7LTH - chains A and D of the 4 polymer chains in the assembly; structure by X-ray diffraction, 2.10 A resolution.

Chain A:
Protein: TP-methylase family protein
Organism: Shewanella oneidensis
Reference sequence: Q8EGW3 (Q8EGW3_SHEON); residues 1-263 here = UniProt positions 1-263
Sequence (263 residues; row label = number of the first residue in the row):
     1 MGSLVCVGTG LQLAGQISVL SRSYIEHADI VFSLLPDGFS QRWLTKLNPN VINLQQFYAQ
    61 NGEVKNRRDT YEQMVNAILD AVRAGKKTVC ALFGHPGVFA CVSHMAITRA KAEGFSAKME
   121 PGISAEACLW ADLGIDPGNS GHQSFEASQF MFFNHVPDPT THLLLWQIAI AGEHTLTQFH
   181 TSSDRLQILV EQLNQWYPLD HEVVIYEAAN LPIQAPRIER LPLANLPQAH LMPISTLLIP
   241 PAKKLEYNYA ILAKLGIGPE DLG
Disordered / not traced: 1
Sequence notes: engineered mutation Phe93 (Tyr in Q8EGW3)
What the authors report for this chain:
  - mutagenesis - Y58F (10-fold), R67K (100-fold), Y71F (100-fold): decreased catalytic activity
  - mutagenesis - Y58F/Y71F, R67A: abolished catalytic activity
  - catalytic residues: Tyr58, Arg67, Tyr71

Chain D:
Protein: LigA domain-containing protein
Organism: Shewanella oneidensis
Reference sequence: Q8EGW2 (Q8EGW2_SHEON); residues 1-71 here = UniProt positions 1-71
Sequence (71 residues; row label = number of the first residue in the row):
     1 MSGLSDFFTQ LGQDAQLMED YKQNPEAVMR AHGLTDEQIN AVMTGDMEKL KTLSGDSSYQ
    61 SYLVISHGNG D
Disordered / not traced: 1-3
Modified positions: Leu63 (N-methylleucine; MLE); Ile65 (N-methyl-isoleucine; IML)

Chain A / chain D interface:
Residue-residue contacts (14; chain A residue first):
  Leu20(A) with Gly12(D); Gln13(D); Ala15(D)
  Ser23(A) with Gln13(D); Asp14(D); Ala15(D), hydrogen bond (side chain-backbone)
  Tyr24(A) with Ala15(D); Met18(D); Glu19(D), hydrogen bond
  His27(A) with Gln16(D)
  Lys87(A) with Gln16(D)
  Lys118(A) with Lys22(D)
  Leu262(A) with Asn69(D)
  Gly263(A) with Asn69(D), hydrogen bond (backbone-side chain)
Other interface residues (no listed pair), chain A (11 interface residues in all): Val5, Val19, Ser116

Overview:
Chain A and chain D form an interface of 11 and 9 residues respectively, with 3 hydrogen bonds. Polar contacts
include Ser23(A)-Ala15(D), Tyr24(A)-Glu19(D) and Gly263(A)-Asn69(D). The paper reports catalytic residues
Tyr58(A), Arg67(A) and Tyr71(A); Y58F, R67K and Y71F of chain A reduce catalytic activity; 5 substitutions
were tested in all.
Chain A is TP-methylase family protein and chain D is LigA domain-containing protein, both from Shewanella
oneidensis; the structure, Structure of the alpha-N-methyltransferase (SonM mutant Y93F) and RiPP precursor
(SonA) heteromeric complex (no cofactor), was determined by X-ray diffraction together with 7LTC, 7LTE, 7LTF,
7LTR and 7LTS from the same study.
